Entry 3PI8 (X-ray diffraction, 2.20 A resolution); this record covers chains B and C of the 4 polymer chains in the assembly.

[Chain B]
Molecule: Hemoglobin subunit beta
From: Bos taurus
UniProtKB: P02070 (HBB_BOVIN); residues 2-146 here correspond to UniProt positions 1-145 (UniProt number = residue number - 1)
Sequence (145 residues; each row starts with the number of its first residue):
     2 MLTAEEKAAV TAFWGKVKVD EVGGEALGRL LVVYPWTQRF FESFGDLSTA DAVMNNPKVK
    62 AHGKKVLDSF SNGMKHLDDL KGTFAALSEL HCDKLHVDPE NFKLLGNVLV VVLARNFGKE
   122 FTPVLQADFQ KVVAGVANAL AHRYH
Ion coordination: heme Fe near His92 (its only coordinating residue here)
Small-molecule neighbours:
  - carbon monoxide (CMO): Leu28, Phe42, His63, Val67, Leu106
  - heme (HEM): Leu31, Thr38, Phe41, Phe42, Phe45, His63, Lys66, Val67, Ser70, Phe85, Leu88, Leu91, His92, Leu96, Val98, Asn102, Phe103, Leu106, Val137, Leu141
UniProt features mapped onto this chain:
  - binding site (heme b): His63, His92
  - modified residue: Thr12 (Phosphothreonine), Ser44 (Phosphoserine), Lys59 (N6-acetyllysine), Lys82 (N6-acetyllysine), Cys93 (S-nitrosocysteine)

[Chain C]
Molecule: Hemoglobin subunit alpha
From: Bos taurus
UniProtKB: P01966 (HBA_BOVIN); residues 1-141 here correspond to UniProt positions 2-142 (UniProt number = residue number + 1)
Sequence (141 residues; numbered 1 to 141; the number before each row is that of its first residue):
     1 VLSAADKGNV KAAWGKVGGH AAEYGAEALE RMFLSFPTTK TYFPHFDLSH GSAQVKGHGA
    61 KVAAALTKAV EHLDDLPGAL SELSDLHAHK LRVDPVNFKL LSHSLLVTLA SHLPSDFTPA
   121 VHASLDKFLA NVSTVLTSKY R
Ion coordination: heme Fe near His87 (its only coordinating residue here)
Small-molecule neighbours:
  - carbon monoxide (CMO): Leu29, Phe43, His58, Val62
  - heme (HEM): Met32, Thr39, Tyr42, Phe43, His45, Phe46, His58, Lys61, Val62, Ala65, Leu66, Leu83, Leu86, His87, Leu91, Val93, Asn97, Phe98, Leu101, Val132, Leu136
UniProt features mapped onto this chain:
  - binding site (O2): His58
  - binding site (heme b): His87
  - modified residue: Ser3 (Phosphoserine), Lys7 (N6-succinyllysine), Lys11 (N6-succinyllysine), Lys16 (N6-acetyllysine), Tyr24 (Phosphotyrosine), Ser35 (Phosphoserine), Lys40 (N6-succinyllysine), Ser49 (Phosphoserine), Ser102 (Phosphoserine), Thr108 (Phosphothreonine), Ser124 (Phosphoserine), Thr134 (Phosphothreonine), Thr137 (Phosphothreonine), Ser138 (Phosphoserine)

[How chain B and chain C interact]
Residue-residue contacts (15):
  Pro36(B) - Arg92(C)
  Pro36(B) - Lys139(C)
  Trp37(B) - Arg92(C)
  Trp37(B) - Val93(C)
  Trp37(B) - Asp94(C)
  Trp37(B) - Pro95(C)
  Gln39(B) - Arg92(C)  hydrogen bond
  Arg40(B) - Thr41(C)  hydrogen bond (side chain-backbone)
  Arg40(B) - Tyr42(C)
  Arg40(B) - Leu91(C)
  Arg40(B) - Arg92(C)
  Glu43(B) - Arg92(C)
  His97(B) - Thr38(C)
  Asp99(B) - Val96(C)
  Asn102(B) - Asp94(C)  hydrogen bond
Other interface residues (no listed pair), chain B (10 interface residues in all): Leu48, Glu101

[Overview]
Chain B and chain C each contribute 10 residues to their interface, with 3 hydrogen bonds. Polar pairs include
Gln39(B)-Arg92(C), Arg40(B)-Thr41(C) and Asn102(B)-Asp94(C). Ligands of chain B: heme and carbon monoxide.
Chain C binds heme and carbon monoxide.
Here chain B is Hemoglobin subunit beta and chain C is Hemoglobin subunit alpha, both from Bos taurus. Entry
3PI8 (Site-specific Glycosylation of Hemoglobin Utilizing Oxime Ligation Chemistry as a Viable Alternative to
PEGylation) was determined by X-ray diffraction.
